PDB entry 1RNI | X-ray diffraction, 1.85 A resolution | chain A

Chain A:
Protein: ORF904
Source organism: Sulfolobus islandicus
Notes: fragment: DNA primase/polymerase domain
UniProt: Q54324 (Q54324_SULIS); residue numbers follow UniProt; this construct covers 40-249
Sequence (216 residues; each row starts with the number of its first residue):
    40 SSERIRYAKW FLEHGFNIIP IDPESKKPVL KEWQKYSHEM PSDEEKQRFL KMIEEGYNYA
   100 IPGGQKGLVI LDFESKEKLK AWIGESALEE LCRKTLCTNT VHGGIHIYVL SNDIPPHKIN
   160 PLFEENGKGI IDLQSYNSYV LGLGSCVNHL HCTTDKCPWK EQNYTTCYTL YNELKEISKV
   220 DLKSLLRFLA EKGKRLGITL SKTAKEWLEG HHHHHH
Disordered / not traced: 250-255
Differences from the reference sequence: expression tag (250-255)
Disulfide bonds: Cys-131/Cys-136, Cys-185/Cys-206
Ion coordination: Zn2+: His-141, His-188, Cys-191, Cys-196

Summary:
The Zn2+ site is built by His-141, His-188, Cys-191 and Cys-196.
Chain A is ORF904 (Sulfolobus islandicus); the structure, Bifunctional DNA primase/polymerase domain of ORF904
from the archaeal plasmid pRN1, was determined by X-ray diffraction together with 1RO0 and 1RO2 from the same
study.
